6LCK - chains B and C; structure by X-ray diffraction, 2.85 A resolution.

[Chain B (and C)]
Name: Alpha-galactosidase
Organism: Thermus thermophilus (strain HB8 / ATCC 27634 / DSM 579)
Notes: chain C of this document is another copy of the same molecule, construct and numbering; everything in this record applies to it too
UniProtKB: Q53W51 (Q53W51_THET8); residues 1-476 here = UniProt positions 1-476
Sequence (479 residues; each row starts with the number of its first residue; numbers below 1 keep their minus sign (Gly-2 is residue -2)):
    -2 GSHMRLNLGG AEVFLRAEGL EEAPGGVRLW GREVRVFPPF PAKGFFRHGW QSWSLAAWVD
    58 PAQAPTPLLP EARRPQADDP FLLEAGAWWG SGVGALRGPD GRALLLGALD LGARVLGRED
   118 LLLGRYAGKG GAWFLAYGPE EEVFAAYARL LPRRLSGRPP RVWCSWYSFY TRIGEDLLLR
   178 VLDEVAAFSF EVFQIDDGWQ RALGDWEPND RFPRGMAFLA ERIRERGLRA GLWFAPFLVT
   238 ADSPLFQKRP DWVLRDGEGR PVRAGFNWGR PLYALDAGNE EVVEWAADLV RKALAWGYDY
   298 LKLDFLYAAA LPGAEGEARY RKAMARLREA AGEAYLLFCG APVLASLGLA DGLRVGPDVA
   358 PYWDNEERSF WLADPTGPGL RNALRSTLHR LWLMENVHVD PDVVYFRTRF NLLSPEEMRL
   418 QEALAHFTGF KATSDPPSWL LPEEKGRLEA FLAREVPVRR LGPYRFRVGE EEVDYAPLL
Sequence notes: expression tag (-2 to 0)
Small-molecule neighbours: 4-nitrophenyl alpha-D-galactopyranoside (9PG): Trp50, Gln73, Trp163, Tyr164, Asp193, Asp194, Trp230, Asn264, Trp265, Lys299, Asp301, Phe302, Cys336, Arg351, Asp355, Arg365, Thr373, Gly374, Pro375

[Chain B / chain C interface]
Pairs across the interface (36):
  Pro67(B) - Trp368(C)  hydrophobic
  Arg70(B) - Glu364(C)  salt bridge
  Arg70(B) - Trp368(C)
  Phe263(B) - Trp368(C)  hydrophobic
  Pro358(B) - Leu409(C)  hydrophobic
  Asn362(B) - Asn362(C)  hydrogen bond
  Asn362(B) - Glu364(C)  hydrogen bond
  Glu364(B) - Arg70(C)  salt bridge
  Glu364(B) - Asn362(C)
  Glu364(B) - Arg365(C)  salt bridge
  Glu364(B) - Leu369(C)
  Arg365(B) - Glu364(C)  salt bridge
  Trp368(B) - Pro67(C)  hydrophobic
  Trp368(B) - Arg70(C)
  Trp368(B) - Phe263(C)  hydrophobic
  Leu369(B) - Glu364(C)
  Leu369(B) - Leu369(C)  hydrophobic
  Thr405(B) - Arg406(C)  hydrogen bond
  Thr405(B) - Phe407(C)  hydrogen bond (backbone-backbone)
  Arg406(B) - Thr405(C)  hydrogen bond
  Arg406(B) - Arg406(C)
  Arg406(B) - Leu438(C)
  Phe407(B) - Thr405(C)  hydrogen bond (backbone-backbone)
  Phe407(B) - Asn408(C)  hydrogen bond (backbone-backbone)
  Phe407(B) - Leu409(C)
  Phe407(B) - Leu410(C)
  Asn408(B) - Phe407(C)  hydrogen bond (backbone-backbone)
  Asn408(B) - Asn408(C)
  Asn408(B) - Leu409(C)
  Leu409(B) - Pro358(C)  hydrophobic
  Leu409(B) - Phe407(C)
  Leu409(B) - Asn408(C)
  Leu409(B) - Leu409(C)  hydrophobic
  Leu410(B) - Phe407(C)
  Leu438(B) - Arg406(C)
  Leu438(B) - Leu438(C)  hydrophobic
Other interface residues (no listed pair), chain B (19 interface residues in all): Ala69, Tyr359, Pro412
Other interface residues (no listed pair), chain C (19 interface residues in all): Tyr359, Pro412, Glu441

[In short]
Chain B and chain C each contribute 19 residues to their interface, with 8 hydrogen bonds and 4 salt bridges.
Among the polar pairs are Arg70(B)-Glu364(C), Glu364(B)-Arg365(C) and Asn362(B)-Asn362(C). Ligands of chain B:
4-nitrophenyl alpha-D-galactopyranoside.
Both chains are Alpha-galactosidase (Thermus thermophilus (strain HB8 / ATCC 27634 / DSM 579)). Entry 6LCK
(TtGalA, alpha-galactosidase from Thermus thermophilus in complex with p-nitrophenyl alpha-D-galactopyranoside
(alpha-NPG)) was determined by X-ray diffraction, deposited together with 6LCL and 6LCJ.
